Entry 8RLY (X-ray diffraction, 1.90 A resolution); this record covers chain A.

== Chain A ==
Name: Endonuclease 4
Source organism: Escherichia coli
Notes: EC 3.1.21.2
UniProt: P0A6C1 (END4_ECOLI); residue numbers follow UniProt; this construct covers 1-285
Chain sequence (285 residues; each row starts with the number of its first residue):
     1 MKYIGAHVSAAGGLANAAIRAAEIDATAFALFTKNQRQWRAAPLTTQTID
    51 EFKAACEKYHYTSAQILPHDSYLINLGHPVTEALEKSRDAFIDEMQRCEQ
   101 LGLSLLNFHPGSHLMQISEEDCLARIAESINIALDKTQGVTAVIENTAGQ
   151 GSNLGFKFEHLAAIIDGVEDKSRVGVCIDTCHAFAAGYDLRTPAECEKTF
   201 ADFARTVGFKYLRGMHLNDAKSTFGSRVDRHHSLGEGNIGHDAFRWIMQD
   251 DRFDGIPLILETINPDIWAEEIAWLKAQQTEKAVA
Unresolved in the structure: 285
UniProt features mapped onto this chain:
  - binding site (Zn(2+)): His69, His109, Glu145, Asp179, His182, His216, Asp229, His231, Glu261
Bound ions: Ni2+ site 1: His60 (shared with 1 residue of chain D); Zn2+ site 1: His69, His109, Glu145 (together with sulfate ion); Fe2+: Glu145, Asp179, His216, Glu261 (together with sulfate ion); Zn2+ site 2: His182, Asp229, His231 (together with sulfate ion); Ni2+ site 2: His241 (shared with 1 residue of chain C)

== In short ==
His69, His109 and Glu145 form the Zn2+ site 1. Glu145, Asp179, His216 and Glu261 form the Fe2+ site. From
UniProt: 9 Zn2+-binding residues.
Chain A is Endonuclease 4 (Escherichia coli); the structure, E. coli endonuclease IV complexed with sulfate,
catalytic Fe2+, was determined by X-ray diffraction together with 8PKB, 8AXY and 8EDD from the same study.
